Entry 7C52 (X-ray diffraction, 2.89 A resolution); this record covers chains M and H of the 37 polymer chains in the assembly.

Chain M:
Protein: Photosynthetic reaction center M subunit
Source organism: Thermochromatium tepidum
UniProt: A8ASG6 (A8ASG6_THETI); residue numbers follow UniProt; this construct covers 1-325
Sequence (325 residues; each row starts with the number of its first residue):
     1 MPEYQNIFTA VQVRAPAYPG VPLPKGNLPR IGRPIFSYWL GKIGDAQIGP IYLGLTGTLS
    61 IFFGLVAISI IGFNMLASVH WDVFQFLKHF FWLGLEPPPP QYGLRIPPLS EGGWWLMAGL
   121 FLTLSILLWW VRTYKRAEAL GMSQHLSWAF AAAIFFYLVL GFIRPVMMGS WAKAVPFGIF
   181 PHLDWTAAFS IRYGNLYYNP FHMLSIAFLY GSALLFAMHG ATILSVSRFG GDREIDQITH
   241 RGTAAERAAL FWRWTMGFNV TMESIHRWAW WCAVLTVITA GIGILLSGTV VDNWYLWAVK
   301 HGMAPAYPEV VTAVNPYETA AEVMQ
Unresolved in the structure: 1, 320-325

Chain H:
Protein: Photosynthetic reaction center H subunit
Source organism: Thermochromatium tepidum
UniProt: D2Z0P9 (D2Z0P9_THETI); residue numbers follow UniProt; this construct covers 1-259
Sequence (259 residues; row label = number of the first residue in the row):
     1 MSAGITHYID AAQITIWAFW LFFFGLIIYL RREDKREGYP LDSDRTERSG GRVKVVGFPD
    61 LPDPKTFVLP HNGGTVVAPR VEAPVAVNAT PFSPAPGSPL VPNGDPMLSG FGPAASPDRP
   121 KHCDLTFEGL PKIVPMRVAK EFSIAEGDPD PRGMTVVGLD GEVAGTVSDV WVDRSEPQIR
   181 YLEVEVAANK KKVLLPIGFS RFDKKARKVK VDAIKAAHFA NVPTLSNPDQ VTLYEEDKVC
   241 AYYAGGKLYA TAERAGPLL
Unresolved in the structure: 1-4

Interface between chain M and chain H:
Contacting residue pairs (121; chain M residue first):
  P2(M) - R201(H)
  P2(M) - D212(H)
  E3(M) - G198(H)
  E3(M) - F199(H)
  E3(M) - R201(H)
  E3(M) - K247(H)  salt bridge
  Y4(M) - I197(H)
  Y4(M) - S200(H)
  Y4(M) - R201(H)
  A10(M) - D148(H)
  A10(M) - F202(H)  hydrophobic
  A10(M) - K204(H)  hydrogen bond (backbone-side chain)
  V11(M) - D148(H)
  V11(M) - P149(H)
  V11(M) - P151(H)  hydrophobic
  V11(M) - I179(H)  hydrophobic
  V11(M) - F202(H)  hydrophobic
  Q12(M) - I144(H)
  Q12(M) - A145(H)  hydrogen bond (backbone-backbone)
  Q12(M) - D148(H)  hydrogen bond (backbone-side chain)
  V13(M) - F142(H)  hydrophobic
  V13(M) - S143(H)
  V13(M) - I144(H)  hydrophobic
  V13(M) - P177(H)
  V13(M) - Q178(H)
  V13(M) - I179(H)  hydrophobic
  R14(M) - E141(H)
  R14(M) - F142(H)
  R14(M) - S143(H)  hydrogen bond (backbone-backbone)
  R14(M) - A145(H)
  A15(M) - F142(H)  hydrophobic
  P16(M) - E141(H)
  Y18(M) - F127(H)
  Y18(M) - E128(H)  hydrogen bond
  V21(M) - F127(H)  hydrophobic
  P22(M) - F127(H)
  Y38(M) - E146(H)
  Y38(M) - D148(H)  hydrogen bond
  K42(M) - K204(H)
  F201(M) - T15(H)
  F201(M) - I16(H)  hydrophobic
  L204(M) - I16(H)  hydrophobic
  L204(M) - F19(H)  hydrophobic
  L204(M) - W20(H)  hydrophobic
  F208(M) - F19(H)  hydrophobic
  F208(M) - F23(H)  hydrophobic
  R228(M) - P196(H)
  R228(M) - G198(H)
  R228(M) - F199(H)
  R228(M) - C240(H)  hydrogen bond (backbone-side chain)
  R228(M) - K247(H)
  F229(M) - C240(H)  hydrophobic
  F229(M) - A244(H)  hydrophobic
  D232(M) - R180(H)  salt bridge
  R233(M) - D124(H)  salt bridge
  R233(M) - I133(H)
  R233(M) - R180(H)
  R233(M) - L233(H)
  R233(M) - E236(H)  salt bridge
  D236(M) - R119(H)  salt bridge
  D236(M) - D124(H)
  Q237(M) - R119(H)
  I238(M) - E37(H)
  T239(M) - V76(H)
  H240(M) - L69(H)
  H240(M) - V76(H)
  H240(M) - R119(H)  hydrogen bond (backbone-side chain)
  H240(M) - P120(H)
  H240(M) - H122(H)
  H240(M) - L233(H)
  R241(M) - E37(H)  salt bridge
  R241(M) - R80(H)
  R241(M) - E82(H)  salt bridge
  R241(M) - P117(H)
  R241(M) - R119(H)
  G242(M) - P117(H)
  G242(M) - R119(H)
  G242(M) - D237(H)
  T243(M) - A115(H)  hydrogen bond (side chain-backbone)
  T243(M) - S116(H)
  T243(M) - P117(H)
  T243(M) - D237(H)  hydrogen bond (backbone-side chain)
  E246(M) - P117(H)
  R247(M) - P113(H)  hydrogen bond (side chain-backbone)
  R247(M) - A115(H)  hydrogen bond (side chain-backbone)
  R247(M) - A241(H)
  R247(M) - A244(H)
  R253(M) - L41(H)
  F258(M) - R31(H)
  N259(M) - R31(H)  hydrogen bond (backbone-side chain)
  N259(M) - D34(H)
  V260(M) - D34(H)
  T261(M) - D34(H)
  T261(M) - E37(H)
  E263(M) - K65(H)  salt bridge
  E263(M) - F67(H)
  S264(M) - E33(H)
  S264(M) - D34(H)  hydrogen bond
  R267(M) - Y29(H)  hydrogen bond
  R267(M) - L30(H)
  W268(M) - L30(H)
  W268(M) - D34(H)  hydrogen bond
  W271(M) - F22(H)  hydrophobic
  W271(M) - L26(H)
  L275(M) - F22(H)  hydrophobic
  L275(M) - L26(H)  hydrophobic
  T279(M) - F19(H)
  I282(M) - T15(H)
  V290(M) - A11(H)  hydrophobic
  V290(M) - A12(H)
  V291(M) - A12(H)  hydrophobic
  W294(M) - A12(H)  hydrophobic
  W297(M) - D10(H)  hydrogen bond
  W297(M) - A12(H)
  W297(M) - Q13(H)
  K300(M) - H7(H)  hydrogen bond (side chain-backbone)
  K300(M) - Y8(H)  hydrogen bond (side chain-backbone)
  K300(M) - D10(H)  salt bridge
  H301(M) - Y8(H)  hydrogen bond
  H301(M) - D10(H)  salt bridge
  H301(M) - Q13(H)
Other interface residues (no listed pair), chain M (54 interface residues in all): D45, P200, L286
Other interface residues (no listed pair), chain H (75 interface residues in all): I27, R36, G38, Y39, A114, G147, V172, E176, A213

Summary:
Chain M and chain H form an interface of 54 and 75 residues respectively, with 20 hydrogen bonds and 10 salt
bridges. Polar pairs include E3(M)-K247(H), D232(M)-R180(H) and R233(M)-D124(H).
Here chain M is Photosynthetic reaction center M subunit and chain H is Photosynthetic reaction center H
subunit, both from Thermochromatium tepidum. Entry 7C52 (Co-crystal structure of a photosynthetic LH1-RC in
complex with electron donor HiPIP) was determined by X-ray diffraction.
